PDB entry 1Z7Q | X-ray diffraction, 3.22 A resolution | chains I and J of the 42 polymer chains in the assembly

== Chain I ==
Protein: Proteasome component PUP1
Organism: Saccharomyces cerevisiae
Notes: EC 3.4.25.1
UniProt: P25043 (PSB7_YEAST); residues 1-222 here correspond to UniProt positions 30-251 (UniProt number = residue number + 29)
Amino-acid sequence (222 residues; each row starts with the number of its first residue):
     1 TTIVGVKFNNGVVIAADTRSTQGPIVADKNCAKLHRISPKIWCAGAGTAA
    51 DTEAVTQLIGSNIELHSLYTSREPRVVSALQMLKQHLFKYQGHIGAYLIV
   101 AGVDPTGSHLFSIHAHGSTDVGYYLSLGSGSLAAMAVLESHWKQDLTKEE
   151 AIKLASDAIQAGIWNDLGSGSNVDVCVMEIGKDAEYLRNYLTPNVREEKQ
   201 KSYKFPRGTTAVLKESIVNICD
Swiss-Prot annotation at these positions:
  - active site: T1 (Nucleophile)

== Chain J ==
Protein: Proteasome component PUP3
Organism: Saccharomyces cerevisiae
Notes: EC 3.4.25.1
UniProt: P25451 (PSB3_YEAST); residues 0-204 here correspond to UniProt positions 1-205 (UniProt number = residue number + 1)
Amino-acid sequence (205 residues; numbered 0 to 204; the number before each row is that of its first residue; numbering starts at 0):
     0 MSDPSSINGGIVVAMTGKDCVAIACDLRLGSQSLGVSNKFEKIFHYGHVF
    50 LGITGLATDVTTLNEMFRYKTNLYKLKEERAIEPETFTQLVSSSLYERRF
   100 GPYFVGPVVAGINSKSGKPFIAGFDLIGCIDEAKDFIVSGTASDQLFGMC
   150 ESLYEPNLEPEDLFETISQALLNAADRDALSGWGAVVYIIKKDEVVKRYL
   200 KMRQD
Disordered / not traced: 0
Swiss-Prot annotation at these positions:
  - modified residue: S30 (Phosphoserine)
  - cross-link: K69 (Glycyl lysine isopeptide (Lys-Gly) (interchain with G-Cter in ubiquitin))

== How chain I and chain J interact ==
Contacting residue pairs (54; chain I residue first):
  I25(I) with D143(J); F146(J), hydrophobic
  V26(I) with F146(J)
  D28(I) with D130(J)
  K29(I) with E150(J), salt bridge
  A49(I) with C128(J), hydrophobic
  A50(I) with I126(J), hydrophobic; C128(J), hydrophobic
  D51(I) with Y95(J), hydrogen bond; R98(J), salt bridge
  A54(I) with Y95(J)
  H93(I) with R98(J), hydrogen bond (backbone-side chain); F99(J)
  I94(I) with F99(J), hydrophobic
  R196(I) with E150(J), salt bridge
  K199(I) with S151(J), hydrogen bond (side chain-backbone); Y153(J), hydrogen bond (side chain-backbone)
  S202(I) with E154(J)
  Y203(I) with S151(J); L152(J), hydrophobic
  K204(I) with E154(J), salt bridge; L157(J); D161(J)
  F205(I) with Q168(J)
  R207(I) with E158(J); E160(J), salt bridge; D161(J), salt bridge
  G208(I) with E164(J), hydrogen bond (backbone-side chain)
  T209(I) with E164(J)
  T210(I) with E164(J), hydrogen bond; S167(J); Q168(J), hydrogen bond
  A211(I) with L199(J); K200(J), hydrogen bond (backbone-backbone)
  V212(I) with F163(J), hydrophobic; Y198(J)
  L213(I) with Y198(J), hydrogen bond (backbone-backbone); L199(J); K200(J)
  K214(I) with R197(J); Y198(J), hydrogen bond (backbone-backbone)
  E215(I) with V195(J); K196(J); R197(J), salt bridge
  S216(I) with V194(J); V195(J); K196(J), hydrogen bond (backbone-backbone)
  I217(I) with V194(J)
  V218(I) with V194(J), hydrogen bond (backbone-backbone); K196(J)
  N219(I) with H44(J)
  I220(I) with G46(J); H47(J)
  D222(I) with K74(J), salt bridge
Interface residues without a listed pair, chain I (35 interface residues in all): Q22, A27, T48, Y90
Interface residues without a listed pair, chain J (36 interface residues in all): D124, E131, T165, L171

== In short ==
35 residues of chain I face 36 of chain J across their interface; the contacts include 12 hydrogen bonds and 8
salt bridges. Polar pairs include K29(I)-E150(J), D51(I)-R98(J) and R196(I)-E150(J). From UniProt: active-site
residue T1(I) on chain I.
Chain I is Proteasome component PUP1 and chain J is Proteasome component PUP3, both from Saccharomyces
cerevisiae; the structure, Crystal structure of the 20s proteasome from yeast in complex with the proteasome
activator PA26 from ..., was determined by X-ray diffraction, deposited together with 1YA7, 1YAR and 1YAU.
